6RID - chains A and E of the 11 polymer chains in the assembly; structure by electron microscopy, 2.90 A resolution.

[Chain A]
Name: DNA-dependent RNA polymerase subunit rpo147
Organism: Vaccinia virus GLV-1h68
Notes: EC 2.7.7.6
UniProt: B9U1I2 (B9U1I2_9POXV); residues 1-1286 here = UniProt positions 1-1286
Chain sequence (1286 residues; each row starts with the number of its first residue):
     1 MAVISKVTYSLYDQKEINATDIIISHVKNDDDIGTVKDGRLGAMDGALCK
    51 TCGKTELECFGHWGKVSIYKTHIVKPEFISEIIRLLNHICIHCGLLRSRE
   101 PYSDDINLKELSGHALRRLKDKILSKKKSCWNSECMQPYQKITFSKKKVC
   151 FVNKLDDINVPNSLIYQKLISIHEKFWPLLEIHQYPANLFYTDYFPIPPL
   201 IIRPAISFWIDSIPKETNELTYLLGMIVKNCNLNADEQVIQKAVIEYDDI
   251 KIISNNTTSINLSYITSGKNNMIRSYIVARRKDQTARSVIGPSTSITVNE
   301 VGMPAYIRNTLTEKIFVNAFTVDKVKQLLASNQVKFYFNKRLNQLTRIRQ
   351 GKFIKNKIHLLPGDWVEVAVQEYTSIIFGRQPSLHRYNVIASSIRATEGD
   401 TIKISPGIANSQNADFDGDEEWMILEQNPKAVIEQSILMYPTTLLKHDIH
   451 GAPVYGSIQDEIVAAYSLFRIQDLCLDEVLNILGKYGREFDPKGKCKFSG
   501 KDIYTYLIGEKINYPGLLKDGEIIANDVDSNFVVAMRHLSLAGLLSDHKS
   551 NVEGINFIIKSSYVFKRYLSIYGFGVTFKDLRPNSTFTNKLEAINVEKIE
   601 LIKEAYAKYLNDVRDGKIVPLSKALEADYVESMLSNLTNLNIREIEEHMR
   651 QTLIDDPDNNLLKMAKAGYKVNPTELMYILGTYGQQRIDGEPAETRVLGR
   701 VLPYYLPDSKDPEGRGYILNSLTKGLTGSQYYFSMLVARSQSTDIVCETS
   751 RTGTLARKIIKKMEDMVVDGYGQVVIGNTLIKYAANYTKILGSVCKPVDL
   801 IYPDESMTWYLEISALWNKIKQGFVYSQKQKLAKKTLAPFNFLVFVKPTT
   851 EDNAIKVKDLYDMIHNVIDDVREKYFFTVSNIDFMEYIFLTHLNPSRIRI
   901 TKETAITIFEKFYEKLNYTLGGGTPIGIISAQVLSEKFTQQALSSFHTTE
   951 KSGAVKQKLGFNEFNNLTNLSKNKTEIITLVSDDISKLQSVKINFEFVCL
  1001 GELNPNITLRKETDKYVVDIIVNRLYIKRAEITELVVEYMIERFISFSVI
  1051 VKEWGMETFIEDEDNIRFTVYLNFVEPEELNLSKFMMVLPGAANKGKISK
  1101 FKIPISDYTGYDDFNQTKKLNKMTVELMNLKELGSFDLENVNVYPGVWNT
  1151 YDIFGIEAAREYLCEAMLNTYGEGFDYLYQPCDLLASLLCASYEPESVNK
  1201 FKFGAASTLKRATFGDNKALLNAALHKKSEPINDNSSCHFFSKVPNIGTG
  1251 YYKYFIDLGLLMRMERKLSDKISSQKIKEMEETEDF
Disordered / not traced: 1, 210-217, 350-354, 1265-1286
Metal / ion sites: Zn2+ site 1: C49, C52, C59, H62; Zn2+ site 2: C90, C93, C130, C135; Mg2+: D417, D419 (shared with 1 residue of chain P)

[Chain E]
Name: DNA-directed RNA polymerase subunit
Organism: Vaccinia virus GLV-1h68
Notes: EC 2.7.7.6
UniProt: B9U1I0 (B9U1I0_9POXV); residue numbers follow UniProt; this construct covers 1-185
Chain sequence (185 residues; each row starts with the number of its first residue):
     1 MNQYNVKYLAKILCLKTEIARDPYAVINRNVLLRYTTDIEYNDLVTLITV
    51 RHKIDSMKTVFQVFNESSINYTPVDDDYGEPIIITSYLQKGHNKFPVNFL
   101 YIDVVISDLFPSFVRLDTTETNIVNSVLQTGDGKKTLRLPKMLETEIVVK
   151 ILYRPNIPLKIVRFFRNNMVTGVEIADRSVISVAD
Disordered / not traced: 185

[Chain A / chain E interface]
Residue-residue contacts (110; chain A residue first):
  H114(A) with A184(E), hydrogen bond (side chain-backbone)
  Y771(A) with Q129(E); T130(E); G131(E)
  Q773(A) with V127(E); L137(E)
  V775(A) with L137(E), hydrophobic
  N778(A) with L137(E); R138(E), hydrogen bond (backbone-backbone)
  T779(A) with R138(E)
  L780(A) with L128(E), hydrophobic; R138(E), hydrogen bond (backbone-backbone); P140(E)
  Y783(A) with V124(E); L139(E); I175(E); D177(E), hydrogen bond
  Y787(A) with N168(E); V170(E), hydrophobic; T171(E); E174(E)
  I820(A) with G172(E); V173(E), hydrophobic
  Q822(A) with F165(E), hydrogen bond (side chain-backbone); N167(E), hydrogen bond; G172(E); V173(E)
  G823(A) with N167(E); N168(E); M169(E); G172(E)
  F824(A) with M169(E); V170(E); T171(E); G172(E)
  Y826(A) with M169(E), hydrophobic
  K829(A) with R29(E); D108(E), salt bridge
  A833(A) with M169(E)
  T836(A) with V170(E), hydrogen bond (side chain-backbone)
  L837(A) with V170(E)
  F877(A) with I123(E); V127(E), hydrophobic
  V879(A) with I123(E), hydrophobic; I175(E)
  N881(A) with V173(E); I175(E)
  F884(A) with T171(E)
  L1130(A) with Y101(E); I102(E), hydrophobic
  K1131(A) with Y101(E)
  L1133(A) with Y101(E)
  G1134(A) with Y101(E)
  S1135(A) with Y4(E)
  F1136(A) with Y4(E); Y8(E)
  D1137(A) with Y4(E); K7(E), salt bridge
  L1138(A) with Y8(E), hydrogen bond (backbone-side chain); D103(E)
  E1139(A) with K7(E), salt bridge; Y8(E); K11(E), salt bridge; D103(E)
  N1140(A) with D103(E), hydrogen bond (backbone-side chain); I106(E)
  V1141(A) with I106(E)
  N1142(A) with I106(E); S107(E); D108(E)
  V1143(A) with I102(E), hydrophobic; S107(E), hydrogen bond (backbone-side chain)
  Y1144(A) with D108(E), hydrogen bond
  P1145(A) with L109(E)
  T1150(A) with L109(E)
  D1152(A) with N98(E); F99(E)
  I1153(A) with N98(E); F99(E); V104(E), hydrophobic; I147(E)
  F1154(A) with I102(E), hydrophobic; V104(E); S107(E); L109(E)
  G1155(A) with E146(E)
  I1156(A) with E146(E); R178(E)
  E1157(A) with F164(E); R166(E), salt bridge; R178(E), salt bridge
  A1158(A) with L109(E)
  R1160(A) with R166(E)
  E1161(A) with D108(E); L109(E); N167(E)
  D1176(A) with M169(E)
  Y1179(A) with N167(E); N168(E); M169(E), hydrogen bond (side chain-backbone)
  Q1180(A) with V170(E)
  S1187(A) with R166(E)
  C1190(A) with R178(E), hydrogen bond (backbone-side chain)
  A1191(A) with P140(E); K141(E)
  S1192(A) with K141(E); R178(E), hydrogen bond (backbone-side chain)
  Y1193(A) with K141(E); L143(E), hydrophobic; I181(E), hydrophobic
Other interface residues (no listed pair), chain A (64 interface residues in all): D769, K782, K819, Q828, K835, S880, Y1151, L1168, D1183
Other interface residues (no listed pair), chain E (53 interface residues in all): N2, F110, T136, M142, R163, A176, V183

[Overview]
64 residues of chain A face 53 of chain E across their interface; the contacts include 14 hydrogen bonds and 6
salt bridges. Polar pairs include K829(A)-D108(E), D1137(A)-K7(E) and E1139(A)-K7(E). C49(A), C52(A), C59(A)
and H62(A) coordinate Zn2+ site 1.
Chain A is DNA-dependent RNA polymerase subunit rpo147 and chain E is DNA-directed RNA polymerase subunit,
both from Vaccinia virus GLV-1h68; the structure, Structure of Vaccinia Virus DNA-dependent RNA polymerase
elongation complex, was determined by electron microscopy.
